PDB entry 1UK3 | X-ray diffraction, 2.40 A resolution | chains A and B

# Chain A (and B)
Name: 3C-like proteinase
Organism: SARS coronavirus
Notes: EC 3.4.24.-; chain B of this document is another copy of the same molecule, construct and numbering; everything in this record applies to it too
UniProtKB: P59641 (R1AB_CVHSA); residues 1-306 here correspond to UniProt positions 3241-3546 (UniProt number = residue number + 3240)
Amino-acid sequence (306 residues; numbered 1 to 306; the number before each row is that of its first residue):
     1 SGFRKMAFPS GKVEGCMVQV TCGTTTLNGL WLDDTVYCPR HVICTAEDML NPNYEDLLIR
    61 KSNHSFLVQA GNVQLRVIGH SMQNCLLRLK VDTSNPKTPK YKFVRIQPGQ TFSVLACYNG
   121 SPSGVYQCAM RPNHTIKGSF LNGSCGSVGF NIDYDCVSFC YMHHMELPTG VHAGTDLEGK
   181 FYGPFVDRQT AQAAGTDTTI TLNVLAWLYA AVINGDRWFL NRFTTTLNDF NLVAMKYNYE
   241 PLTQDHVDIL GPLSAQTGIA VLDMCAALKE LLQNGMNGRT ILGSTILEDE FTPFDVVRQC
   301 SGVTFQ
Not modelled in the structure: 1-2, 304-306 (chain B: 303-306)

# How chain A and chain B interact
Residue-residue contacts - 56 pairs, chain A then chain B:
  F3(A) with S139(B); L141(B), hydrophobic
  R4(A) with Y126(B); C128(B); K137(B); G138(B); E290(B), salt bridge
  K5(A) with R4(B)
  M6(A) with A116(B), hydrophobic; G124(B); V125(B); Y126(B), hydrophobic
  A7(A) with G124(B); V125(B), hydrogen bond (backbone-backbone)
  F8(A) with V125(B)
  P9(A) with S10(B); E14(B); P122(B), hydrophobic; S123(B); G124(B)
  S10(A) with P9(B); S10(B), hydrogen bond (backbone-side chain); E14(B), hydrogen bond (backbone-side chain)
  G11(A) with G11(B); E14(B), hydrogen bond (backbone-side chain)
  E14(A) with P9(B); S10(B), hydrogen bond (side chain-backbone); G11(B), hydrogen bond (side chain-backbone)
  A116(A) with M6(B), hydrophobic
  P122(A) with P9(B)
  S123(A) with P9(B); R298(B), hydrogen bond (backbone-side chain)
  G124(A) with M6(B); A7(B); P9(B)
  V125(A) with M6(B); A7(B), hydrogen bond (backbone-backbone); F8(B)
  Y126(A) with R4(B); K5(B); M6(B), hydrophobic
  Q127(A) with R4(B), hydrogen bond (backbone-side chain)
  C128(A) with R4(B)
  K137(A) with R4(B), hydrogen bond (backbone-side chain)
  G138(A) with G2(B)
  S139(A) with G2(B), hydrogen bond (side chain-backbone); F3(B); R4(B), hydrogen bond (side chain-backbone); M6(B); Q299(B), hydrogen bond
  F140(A) with G2(B), hydrogen bond (backbone-backbone)
  E166(A) with S1(B), hydrogen bond (side chain-backbone)
  G170(A) with S1(B)
  H172(A) with S1(B)
  E290(A) with R4(B), salt bridge
  G302(A) with Y118(B)
Other interface residues (no listed pair), chain A (33 interface residues in all): L115, N142, N214, T285, I286, V303
Other interface residues (no listed pair), chain B (32 interface residues in all): L115, Q127, T285, I286, G302

# Summary
33 residues of chain A face 32 of chain B across their interface, with 15 hydrogen bonds and 2 salt bridges.
Polar contacts include R4(A)-E290(B), S10(A)-S10(B) and S10(A)-E14(B).
Chain A and chain B are both 3C-like proteinase (SARS coronavirus); the structure, Crystal structure of SARS
Coronavirus Main Proteinase (3CLpro) At pH7.6, was determined by X-ray diffraction together with 1UJ1, 1UK2
and 1UK4 from the same study.
